PDB entry 8QPE | electron microscopy, 3.10 A resolution | chains 6 and L of the 20 polymer chains in the assembly

== Chain 6 ==
Molecule: U6 snRNA
Source organism: Homo sapiens
Sequence (106 nucleotides; numbered 1 to 106; the number before each row is that of its first residue):
     1 GUGCUCGCUU CGGCAGCACA UAUACUAAAA UUGGAACGAU ACAGAGAAGA UUAGCAUGGC
    61 CCCUGCGCAA GGAUGACACG CAAAUUCGUG AAGCGUUCCA UAUUUU
Unresolved in the structure: 1-35, 79-106

== Chain L ==
Molecule: U4/U6 small nuclear ribonucleoprotein Prp31
Source organism: Homo sapiens
UniProtKB: Q8WWY3 (PRP31_HUMAN); numbering as in UniProt (aligned over 1-499)
Sequence (499 residues; numbered 1 to 499; the number before each row is that of its first residue):
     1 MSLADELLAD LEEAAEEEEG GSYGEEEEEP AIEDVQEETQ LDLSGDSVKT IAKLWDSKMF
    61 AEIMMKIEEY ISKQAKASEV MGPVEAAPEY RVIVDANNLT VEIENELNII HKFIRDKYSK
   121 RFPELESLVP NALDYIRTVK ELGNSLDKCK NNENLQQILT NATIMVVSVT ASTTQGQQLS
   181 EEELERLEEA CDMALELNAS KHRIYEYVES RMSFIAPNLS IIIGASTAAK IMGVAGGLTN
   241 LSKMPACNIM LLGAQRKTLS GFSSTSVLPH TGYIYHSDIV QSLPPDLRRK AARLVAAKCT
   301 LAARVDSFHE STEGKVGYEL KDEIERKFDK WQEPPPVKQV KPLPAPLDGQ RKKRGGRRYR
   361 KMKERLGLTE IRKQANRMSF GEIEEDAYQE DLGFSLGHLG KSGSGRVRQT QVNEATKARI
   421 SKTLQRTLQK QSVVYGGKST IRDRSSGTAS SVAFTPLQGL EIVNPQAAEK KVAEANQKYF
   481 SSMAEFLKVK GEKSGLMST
Unresolved in the structure: 1-51, 81-85, 433-499

== Interface between chain 6 and chain L ==
Pairs across the interface - 22 pairs, chain 6 then chain L:
  G49(6) - Leu347(L)  sugar contact
  G49(6) - Asp348(L)  hydrogen bond to the sugar
  G49(6) - Gly349(L)  base contact
  U51(6) - Gln350(L)  base contact
  U51(6) - Arg351(L)  base contact
  U51(6) - Lys352(L)  base contact
  U52(6) - Arg351(L)  base contact
  U52(6) - Lys352(L)  base contact
  U52(6) - Lys353(L)  hydrogen bond to the base
  A53(6) - Lys353(L)  base contact
  A53(6) - Arg354(L)  base contact
  A53(6) - Tyr359(L)  hydrogen bond to the phosphate
  A53(6) - Lys363(L)  salt bridge to the phosphate
  G54(6) - Arg354(L)  base contact
  G54(6) - Gly355(L)  hydrogen bond to the base
  G54(6) - Gly356(L)  hydrogen bond to the phosphate
  G54(6) - Arg360(L)  salt bridge to the phosphate
  C55(6) - Arg354(L)  base contact
  C55(6) - Gly355(L)  hydrogen bond to the base
  C55(6) - Gly356(L)  phosphate contact
  C55(6) - Arg360(L)  salt bridge to the phosphate
  A56(6) - Arg354(L)  base contact
Also at the interface, not in a pair above, chain 6 (8 interface residues in all): G59
Also at the interface, not in a pair above, chain L (15 interface residues in all): Arg357, Lys422

== Overview ==
8 residues of chain 6 face 15 of chain L across their interface; the contacts include 6 hydrogen bonds and 3
salt bridges. Polar pairs include U52(6)-Lys353(L), G54(6)-Gly355(L) and C55(6)-Gly355(L).
Chain 6 is U6 snRNA and chain L is U4/U6 small nuclear ribonucleoprotein Prp31, both from Homo sapiens; the
structure, Cryo-EM Structure of Pre-B-like Complex (core part), was determined by electron microscopy,
deposited together with 8QOZ, 8QP8, 8QP9, 8QPA, 8QPB and 8QPK.
